5B47 - chains A and B; structure by X-ray diffraction, 2.20 A resolution.

[Chain A]
Protein: 2-oxoacid--ferredoxin oxidoreductase alpha subunit
Source organism: Sulfolobus tokodaii str. 7
Notes: EC 1.2.7.-
UniProt: Q96XT2 (Q96XT2_SULTO); residue numbers follow UniProt; this construct covers 1-628
Sequence (628 residues; row label = number of the first residue in the row):
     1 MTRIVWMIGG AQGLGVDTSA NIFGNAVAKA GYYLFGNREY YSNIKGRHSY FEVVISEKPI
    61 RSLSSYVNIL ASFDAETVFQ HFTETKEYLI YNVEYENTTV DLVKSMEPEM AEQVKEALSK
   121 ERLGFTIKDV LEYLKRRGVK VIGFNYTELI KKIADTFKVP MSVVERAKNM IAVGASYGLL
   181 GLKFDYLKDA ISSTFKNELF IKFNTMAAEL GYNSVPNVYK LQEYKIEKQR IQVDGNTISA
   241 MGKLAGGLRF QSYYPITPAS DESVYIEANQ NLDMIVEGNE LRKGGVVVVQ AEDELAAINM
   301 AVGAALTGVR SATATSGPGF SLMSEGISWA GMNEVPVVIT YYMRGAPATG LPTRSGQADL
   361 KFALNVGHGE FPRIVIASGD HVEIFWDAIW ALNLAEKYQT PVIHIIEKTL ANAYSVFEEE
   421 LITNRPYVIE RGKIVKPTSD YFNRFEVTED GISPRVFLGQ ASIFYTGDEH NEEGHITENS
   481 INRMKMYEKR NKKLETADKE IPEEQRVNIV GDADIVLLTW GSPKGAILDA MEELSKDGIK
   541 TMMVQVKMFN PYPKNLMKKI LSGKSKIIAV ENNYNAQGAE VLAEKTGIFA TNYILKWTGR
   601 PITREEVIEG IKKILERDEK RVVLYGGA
Not modelled in the structure: 1
Small-molecule neighbours:
  - pyruvic acid (PYR): Ser42, Ile256, Thr257, Arg344, Thr349, Pro352
  - thiamine diphosphate (TPP): Tyr254, Pro255, Ile256, Glu294, Pro318, Gly319, Leu322, Glu325, Arg344, Thr349
UniProt features mapped onto this chain:
  - motif: Tyr254 to Pro258 (YPITP motif)
  - binding site (substrate): Thr257, Arg344
Reported in the primary citation:
  - binding site for pyruvic acid: Thr257, Arg344, Thr349

[Chain B]
Protein: 2-oxoacid--ferredoxin oxidoreductase beta subunit
Source organism: Sulfolobus tokodaii str. 7
Notes: EC 1.2.7.-
UniProt: Q96XT4 (Q96XT4_SULTO); residues 1-304 here = UniProt positions 1-304
Sequence (304 residues; row label = number of the first residue in the row):
     1 MVERKPVFVD WCPGCGDFGI LRAEEMAIRE LGINPKSVVI VSGIGCSGKI PHFMNLPISG
    61 VHTLHGRSIA FATGIKLSNP SLEVIVNVGD GDGLGIGMGH FVHLGRRNID IAVLVHNNGV
   121 YGLTKGQASP TLHRGEKTKS LPKPNIMDAV NPLAVALAAG YTFVARGYAY DVMHLKELIK
   181 KAILHKGSAL VDILQPCPTY NDINTKEWYD KRVYKLDNVP GWDPVVRKEE EAQKKFEQAI
   241 MKSYEWGEKI PIGIFYQNEL VPTFEDRLTS NIPNYREYYP AKQQIEINGI STTKIDELIK
   301 AKRI
Not modelled in the structure: 1-7, 124-126, 137-144, 201-211
Metal / ion sites: 4Fe-4S cluster Fe: Cys12, Cys15, Cys46, Cys197; Mg2+: Asp90, Asn118 (together with thiamine diphosphate)
Small-molecule neighbours:
  - 4Fe-4S cluster (SF4): Trp11, Cys12, Cys15, Asp17, Cys46, Asn118, Gly122, Leu123, Cys197, Pro198, Thr199, Tyr200
  - thiamine diphosphate (TPP): Ile44, Gly45, Cys46, Ser47, His65, Gly89, Asp90, Gly91, Asp92, Ile96, Asn118, Val120, Tyr121, Gly122, Leu123
UniProt features mapped onto this chain:
  - binding site ([4Fe-4S] cluster): Cys12, Cys15, Cys46, Cys197
  - binding site (thiamine diphosphate): Ile44 to Ser47, His65, Gly91, Asp92, Gly122, Leu123
  - binding site (Mg(2+)): Asp90, Asn118, Val120
  - site: Lys125 (Plays an important role in the binding of CoA)
Reported in the primary citation:
  - binding site for pyruvic acid: Leu123

[How chain A and chain B interact]
Contacting residue pairs (31; chain A residue first):
  Ser42(A) - Asp10(B)
  Ser42(A) - Lys49(B)  hydrogen bond (backbone-side chain)
  Ser42(A) - Leu123(B)
  Asn43(A) - Asp10(B)  hydrogen bond (side chain-backbone)
  Asn43(A) - Lys49(B)
  Asn43(A) - Leu123(B)
  Ile44(A) - Cys12(B)  hydrophobic
  Ile44(A) - Gly122(B)
  Ile44(A) - Thr199(B)
  Lys45(A) - Asp10(B)
  Lys45(A) - Cys12(B)
  Lys45(A) - Thr199(B)
  Arg47(A) - Phe8(B)
  Lys104(A) - Phe8(B)
  Ser105(A) - Phe8(B)
  Tyr254(A) - His65(B)  hydrogen bond
  Tyr254(A) - Gly91(B)
  Tyr254(A) - Ile96(B)
  Tyr254(A) - Tyr121(B)  hydrogen bond
  Pro255(A) - Gln127(B)
  Thr257(A) - Leu123(B)
  Ser260(A) - Gln127(B)
  Gln290(A) - Tyr121(B)
  Gln290(A) - Gln127(B)
  Gln290(A) - Ala128(B)  hydrogen bond (side chain-backbone)
  Glu292(A) - Gly95(B)
  Glu292(A) - Ile96(B)
  Asp293(A) - Ile96(B)
  Glu294(A) - Ile96(B)
  Leu322(A) - Ile96(B)  hydrophobic
  Thr349(A) - Ile44(B)
Other interface residues (no listed pair), chain A (19 interface residues in all): Gly46, Leu295
Other interface residues (no listed pair), chain B (19 interface residues in all): Cys46, Arg67, Met147, Tyr200

[In short]
The chain A/chain B interface involves 19 residues from each chain; the contacts include 5 hydrogen bonds.
Among the polar pairs are Ser42(A)-Lys49(B), Asn43(A)-Asp10(B) and Tyr254(A)-His65(B). Pyruvic acid and
thiamine diphosphate are bound between chain A and chain B. From the paper: a binding site for pyruvic acid at
Thr257(A), Arg344(A) and Leu123(B) among others.
Here chain A is 2-oxoacid--ferredoxin oxidoreductase alpha subunit and chain B is 2-oxoacid--ferredoxin
oxidoreductase beta subunit, both from Sulfolobus tokodaii str. 7. Entry 5B47 (2-Oxoacid:Ferredoxin
Oxidoreductase 2 from Sulfolobus tokodai - pyruvate complex) was determined by X-ray diffraction together with
5B46 and 5B48 from the same study.
